Entry 8GZG (electron microscopy, 3.13 A resolution); this record covers chains D and 2 of the 10 polymer chains in the assembly.

[Chain D]
Protein: DNA-directed RNA polymerase subunit gamma
Organism: Synechocystis sp. PCC 6803
Notes: EC 2.7.7.6
UniProt: P74177 (RPOC1_SYNY3); residue numbers follow UniProt; this construct covers 1-626
Chain sequence (626 residues; row label = number of the first residue in the row):
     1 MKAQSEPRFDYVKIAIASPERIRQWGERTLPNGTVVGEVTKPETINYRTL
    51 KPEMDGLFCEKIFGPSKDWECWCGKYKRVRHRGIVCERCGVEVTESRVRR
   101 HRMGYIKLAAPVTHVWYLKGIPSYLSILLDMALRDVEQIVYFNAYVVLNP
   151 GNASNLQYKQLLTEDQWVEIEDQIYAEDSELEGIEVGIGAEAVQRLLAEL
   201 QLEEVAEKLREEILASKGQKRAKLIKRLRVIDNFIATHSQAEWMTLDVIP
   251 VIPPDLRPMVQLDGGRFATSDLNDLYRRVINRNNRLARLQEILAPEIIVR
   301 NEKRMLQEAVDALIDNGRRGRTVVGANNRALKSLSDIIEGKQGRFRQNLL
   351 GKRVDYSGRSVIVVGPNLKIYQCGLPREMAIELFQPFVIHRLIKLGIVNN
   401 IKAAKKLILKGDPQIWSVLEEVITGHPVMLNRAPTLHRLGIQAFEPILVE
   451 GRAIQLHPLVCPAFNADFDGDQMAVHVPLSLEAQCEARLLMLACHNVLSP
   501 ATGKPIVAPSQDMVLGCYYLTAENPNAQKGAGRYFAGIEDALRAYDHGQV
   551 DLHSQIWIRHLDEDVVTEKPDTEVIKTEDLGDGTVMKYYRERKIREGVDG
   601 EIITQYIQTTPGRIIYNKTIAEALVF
Unresolved in the structure: 1-6, 175-179, 598-601
Ion coordination: Zn2+: Cys71, Cys73, Cys86; Mg2+: Asp471 (shared with 1 residue of chain 3)
UniProt features mapped onto this chain:
  - binding site (Zn(2+)): Cys71, Cys73, Cys86, Cys89
  - binding site (Mg(2+)): Asp467, Asp469, Asp471

[Chain 2]
Molecule: Template strand DNA
Sequence (67 nucleotides; each row starts with the number of its first residue; numbers below 1 keep their minus sign (DC-16 is residue -16)):
   -16 CGCGAGAACCAGCCACCTGCATCCGTGAGTCGAGGGTAATAACCATAACG
    34 GACGGGCCTTGTCAAGC
Unresolved in the structure: -16 to 0, 20-24

[How chain D and chain 2 interact]
Contacting residue pairs (8; chain D residue first):
  Lys341(D) - DG12(2)  salt bridge to the phosphate
  Lys341(D) - DT13(2)  salt bridge to the phosphate
  Arg346(D) - DA11(2)  salt bridge to the phosphate
  Arg346(D) - DT13(2)  salt bridge to the phosphate
  Arg353(D) - DG15(2)  salt bridge to the phosphate
  Arg359(D) - DG15(2)  sugar contact
  Ala433(D) - DC14(2)  sugar contact
  Pro434(D) - DT13(2)  base contact
Interface residues without a listed pair, chain D (9 interface residues in all): Gln219, Arg318, Glu339
Interface residues without a listed pair, chain 2 (9 interface residues in all): DT1, DG8, DT9, DG10

[Summary]
Chain D and chain 2 each contribute 9 residues to their interface, with 5 salt bridges. Among the polar pairs
are Lys341(D)-DG12(2), Lys341(D)-DT13(2) and Arg346(D)-DA11(2). UniProt lists 4 Zn2+-binding residues and 3
Mg2+-binding residues on chain D.
Here chain D is DNA-directed RNA polymerase subunit gamma (Synechocystis sp. PCC 6803) and chain 2 is Template
strand DNA. Entry 8GZG (Cryo-EM structure of Synechocystis sp. PCC 6803 RPitc) was determined by electron
microscopy, deposited together with 8GZH and 8H02.
